4Z9J - chains A and B; structure by X-ray diffraction, 1.78 A resolution.

Chain A (and B):
Molecule: Methyl-accepting chemotaxis protein II
Organism: Escherichia coli (strain K12)
Notes: chain B of this document is another copy of the same molecule, construct and numbering; everything in this record applies to it too
Reference sequence: P07017 (MCP2_ECOLI); numbering as in UniProt (aligned over 26-193)
Sequence (196 residues; row label = number of the first residue in the row; numbers below 1 keep their minus sign (Met-2 is residue -2)):
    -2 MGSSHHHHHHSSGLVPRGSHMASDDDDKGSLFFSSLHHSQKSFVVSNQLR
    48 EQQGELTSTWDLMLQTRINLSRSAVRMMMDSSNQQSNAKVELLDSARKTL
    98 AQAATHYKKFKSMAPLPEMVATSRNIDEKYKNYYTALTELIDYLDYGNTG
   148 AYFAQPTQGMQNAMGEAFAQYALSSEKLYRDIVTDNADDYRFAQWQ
Unresolved in the structure: -2 to 35
Differences from the reference sequence: expression tag (-2 to 25)
UniProt features mapped onto this chain:
  - region: Arg64 to Arg73 (The 3 Arg may form a positively charged pocket, which binds the alpha-carboxyl group of the attractant AA)

Chain A / chain B interface:
Contacting residue pairs (42):
  Phe40(A) - Arg177(B)
  Phe40(A) - Val180(B)  hydrophobic
  Phe40(A) - Thr181(B)
  Asn44(A) - Arg177(B)
  Arg47(A) - Glu173(B)  salt bridge
  Arg47(A) - Tyr176(B)
  Arg47(A) - Arg177(B)
  Thr54(A) - Thr54(B)
  Trp57(A) - Asp58(B)  hydrogen bond
  Asp58(A) - Trp57(B)  hydrogen bond
  Asp58(A) - Leu61(B)
  Leu61(A) - Asp58(B)
  Leu61(A) - Leu61(B)  hydrophobic
  Leu61(A) - Ile65(B)  hydrophobic
  Arg64(A) - Ile65(B)
  Arg64(A) - Arg69(B)
  Ile65(A) - Leu61(B)
  Ile65(A) - Arg64(B)
  Ile65(A) - Ile65(B)  hydrophobic
  Ile65(A) - Gln158(B)
  Ser68(A) - Ser68(B)  hydrogen bond
  Ser68(A) - Arg69(B)
  Ser68(A) - Val72(B)
  Arg69(A) - Arg64(B)
  Arg69(A) - Ser68(B)
  Arg69(A) - Gln155(B)  hydrogen bond
  Val72(A) - Val72(B)  hydrophobic
  Val72(A) - Met75(B)  hydrophobic
  Val72(A) - Phe150(B)  hydrophobic
  Met75(A) - Met75(B)
  Met76(A) - Phe150(B)  hydrophobic
  Gln82(A) - Phe150(B)
  Phe150(A) - Val72(B)  hydrophobic
  Phe150(A) - Met76(B)  hydrophobic
  Gln155(A) - Arg69(B)  hydrogen bond
  Gln158(A) - Ile65(B)
  Glu173(A) - Arg47(B)  salt bridge
  Tyr176(A) - Arg47(B)
  Tyr176(A) - Tyr176(B)  hydrogen bond
  Arg177(A) - Asn44(B)
  Val180(A) - Phe40(B)  hydrophobic
  Thr181(A) - Phe40(B)
Interface residues without a listed pair, chain A (24 interface residues in all): Gln62
Interface residues without a listed pair, chain B (27 interface residues in all): Ser36, Gln62, Asn66, Ala71, Arg73

In short:
24 residues of chain A and 27 residues of chain B are in contact, with 6 hydrogen bonds and 2 salt bridges.
Polar pairs include Arg47(A)-Glu173(B), Trp57(A)-Asp58(B) and Ser68(A)-Ser68(B).
Chain A and chain B are both Methyl-accepting chemotaxis protein II (Escherichia coli (strain K12)); the
structure, Apo-Tar from E. coli, was determined by X-ray diffraction, deposited together with 4Z9H and 4Z9I.
